6UE5 - chains A and B of the 4 polymer chains in the assembly; structure by X-ray diffraction, 2.61 A resolution.

# Chain A
Name: DDB1- and CUL4-associated factor 15
Organism: Homo sapiens
Reference sequence: Q66K64 (DCA15_HUMAN); numbering as in UniProt (aligned over 2-600)
Sequence (601 residues; numbered 0 to 600; the number before each row is that of its first residue; numbering starts at 0):
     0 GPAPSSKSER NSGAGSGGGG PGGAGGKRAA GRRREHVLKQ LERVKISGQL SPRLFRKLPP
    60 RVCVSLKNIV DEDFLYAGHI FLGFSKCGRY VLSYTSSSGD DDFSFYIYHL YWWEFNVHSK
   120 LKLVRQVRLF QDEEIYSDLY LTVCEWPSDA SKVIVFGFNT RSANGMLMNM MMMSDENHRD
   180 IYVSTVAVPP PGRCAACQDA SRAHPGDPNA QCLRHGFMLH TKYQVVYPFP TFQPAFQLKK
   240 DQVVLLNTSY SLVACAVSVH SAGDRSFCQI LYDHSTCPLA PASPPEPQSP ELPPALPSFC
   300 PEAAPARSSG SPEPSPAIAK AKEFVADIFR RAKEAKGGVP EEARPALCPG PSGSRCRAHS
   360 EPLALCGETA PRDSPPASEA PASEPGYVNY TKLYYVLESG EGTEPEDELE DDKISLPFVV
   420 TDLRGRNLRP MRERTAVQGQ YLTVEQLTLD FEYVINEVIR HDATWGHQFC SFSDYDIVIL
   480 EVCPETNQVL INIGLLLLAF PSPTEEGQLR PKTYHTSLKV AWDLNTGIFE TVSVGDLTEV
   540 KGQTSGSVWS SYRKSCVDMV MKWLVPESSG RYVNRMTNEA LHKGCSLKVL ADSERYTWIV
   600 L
Unresolved in the structure: 0-31, 101, 200-209, 272-385, 398-416, 584
Construct notes: expression tag (0-1)
Swiss-Prot annotation at these positions:
  - binding site (Zn(2+)): Cys193, Cys196, Cys211, His214
  - binding site (E7820): Phe231, Ala234, Phe235
  - modified residue (Phosphoserine): Ser50, Ser310, Ser314
  - mutagenesis: Val90 (V90D: Abolished interaction with DDB1, DDA1 and RBM39 in presence of indisulam), Leu91 (L91P: Abolished interaction with DDB1, DDA1 and RBM39 in presence of indisulam), Trp112 (W112R: Abolished interaction with DDB1, DDA1 and RBM39 in presence of indisulam), Phe129 (F129S/V: Abolished interaction with DDB1, DDA1 and RBM39 in presence of indisulam), Val182 (V182D: Decreased interaction with DDB1, DDA1 and RBM39 in presence of indisulam), Cys196 (C196Y: Decreased interaction with DDB1, DDA1 and RBM39 in presence of indisulam), Gln232 (Q232R: Decreased interaction with RBM39 in presence of indisulam, without affecting interaction with DDA1 and DDB1), Leu244 (L244P: Decreased interaction with DDB1, DDA1 and RBM39 in presence of indisulam), Leu392 (L392P: Decreased interaction with DDA1 and RBM39 in presence of indisulam), Thr420 (T420P: Decreased interaction with DDA1 and RBM39 in presence of indisulam), Glu444 (E444K: Decreased interaction with DDA1 and RBM39 in presence of indisulam), Val453 (V453D: Decreased interaction with DDA1 and RBM39 in presence of indisulam), 1 further mutagenesis entry in UniProt
Residues lining bound ligands: Q5J (4-(aminomethyl)-N-(3-cyano-4-methyl-1H-indol-7-yl)benzene-1-sulfonamide): Thr230, Phe231, Gln232, Pro233, Ala234, Phe235, Val477, Ile478, Arg552, Cys555, Val556, Val559, Leu563

# Chain B
Name: DNA damage-binding protein 1
Organism: Homo sapiens
Reference sequence: Q16531 (DDB1_HUMAN); residue numbers follow UniProt; this construct covers 1-395, 706-1140
Sequence (836 residues; each row starts with the number of its first residue; note: 304 numbers in that range are skipped by the numbering (no residue carries them; nothing is unmodelled there)):
     1 MSYNYVVTAQ KPTAVNGCVT GHFTSAEDLN LLIAKNTRLE IYVVTAEGLR PVKEVGMYGK
    61 IAVMELFRPK GESKDLLFIL TAKYNACILE YKQSGESIDI ITRAHGNVQD RIGRPSETGI
   121 IGIIDPECRM IGLRLYDGLF KVIPLDRDNK ELKAFNIRLE ELHVIDVKFL YGCQAPTICF
   181 VYQDPQGRHV KTYEVSLREK EFNKGPWKQE NVEAEASMVI AVPEPFGGAI IIGQESITYH
   241 NGDKYLAIAP PIIKQSTIVC HNRVDPNGSR YLLGDMEGRL FMLLLEKEEQ MDGTVTLKDL
   301 RVELLGETSI AECLTYLDNG VVFVGSRLGD SQLVKLNVDS NEQGSYVVAM ETFTNLGPIV
   361 DMCVVDLERQ GQGQLVTCSG AFKEGSLRII RNGIG
   700 GNGNSGEIQK LHIRTVPLYE SPRKICYQEV SQCFGVLSSR IEVQDTSGGT TALRPSASTQ
   760 ALSSSVSSSK LFSSSTAPHE TSFGEEVEVH NLLIIDQHTF EVLHAHQFLQ NEYALSLVSC
   820 KLGKDPNTYF IVGTAMVYPE EAEPKQGRIV VFQYSDGKLQ TVAEKEVKGA VYSMVEFNGK
   880 LLASINSTVR LYEWTTEKEL RTECNHYNNI MALYLKTKGD FILVGDLMRS VLLLAYKPME
   940 GNFEEIARDF NPNWMSAVEI LDDDNFLGAE NAFNLFVCQK DSAATTDEER QHLQEVGLFH
  1000 LGEFVNVFCH GSLVMQNLGE TSTPTQGSVL FGTVNGMIGL VTSLSESWYN LLLDMQNRLN
  1060 KVIKSVGKIE HSFWRSFHTE RKTEPATGFI DGDLIESFLD ISRPKMQEVV ANLQYDDGSG
  1120 MKREATADDL IKVVEELTRI H
Unresolved in the structure: 1, 700-708, 774-779, 1016-1022, 1111-1124
Construct notes: linker (700-705)
Swiss-Prot annotation at these positions:
  - modified residue: Ser2 (N-acetylserine), Lys1067 (N6-acetyllysine), Thr1125 (Phosphothreonine)
  - natural variant: Asp184 to Gln186 (deletion: In WHIKERS), Arg188 (R188Q: In WHIKERS; R188W: In WHIKERS), Glu213 (E213K: In WHIKERS)
  - mutagenesis: Tyr316 to Asn319 (Impairs interaction with DDA1), Glu840 to Glu842 (Impairs interaction with AMBRA1, DTL, DET1, DCAF1, DCAF5, DCAF11 and DCAF8), Met910 to Tyr913 (Impairs interaction with AMBRA1, DTL and DCAF5), Trp953 (W953A: Impairs interaction with AMBRA1, ERCC8, DCAF5 and DCAF11)
  - cross-link: Lys1121 (Glycyl lysine isopeptide (Lys-Gly) (interchain with G-Cter in SUMO2))
Disulfides: Cys18-Cys313

# How chain A and chain B interact
Pairs across the interface (82):
  Arg33(A) with Ala841(B)
  His35(A) with Val836(B); Tyr837(B); Pro838(B); Glu840(B), hydrogen bond (side chain-backbone); Ala841(B)
  Val36(A) with Ala841(B), hydrogen bond (backbone-backbone); Glu842(B)
  Leu37(A) with Ala834(B), hydrophobic; Val836(B), hydrophobic; Tyr871(B), hydrophobic
  Lys38(A) with Glu787(B); Tyr812(B)
  Leu40(A) with Tyr871(B), hydrophobic; Met910(B), hydrophobic; Leu926(B), hydrophobic
  Glu41(A) with Arg722(B), salt bridge; Glu787(B); Tyr812(B)
  Val43(A) with Phe1003(B), hydrophobic
  Lys44(A) with Val360(B), hydrogen bond (side chain-backbone); Lys723(B); Asn1005(B), hydrogen bond (backbone-side chain); Val1033(B)
  Ile45(A) with Arg327(B), hydrogen bond (backbone-side chain); Leu328(B); Pro358(B), hydrophobic; Val1033(B)
  Ser46(A) with Arg327(B); Val1033(B)
  Gly47(A) with Phe972(B); Phe1003(B); Val1033(B)
  Leu49(A) with Leu926(B), hydrophobic; Trp953(B), hydrophobic; Met954(B); Asn970(B), hydrogen bond (backbone-side chain)
  Pro51(A) with Trp953(B), hydrophobic
  Arg52(A) with Arg114(B); Asp137(B), salt bridge
  Arg55(A) with Glu117(B), salt bridge
  Arg60(A) with Glu842(B), salt bridge; Ile909(B); Met910(B); Met927(B)
  Val61(A) with Ile909(B), hydrophobic
  Arg88(A) with Phe949(B); His991(B), hydrogen bond
  Glu113(A) with Phe949(B)
  Phe114(A) with Arg928(B); Arg947(B)
  Asn115(A) with Asn907(B), hydrogen bond (backbone-side chain); Glu944(B)
  Val116(A) with Asn907(B); Arg928(B)
  His117(A) with Tyr906(B), hydrogen bond (side chain-backbone); Asn907(B), hydrogen bond (backbone-side chain)
  Ser118(A) with Asn907(B), hydrogen bond
  Pro190(A) with His991(B), hydrogen bond (backbone-side chain)
  Arg192(A) with Asp980(B), salt bridge; Ala982(B); Glu988(B)
  Glu484(A) with Arg111(B)
  Lys561(A) with Arg158(B), hydrogen bond (backbone-side chain)
  Trp562(A) with Arg158(B)
  Leu563(A) with Arg158(B), hydrogen bond (backbone-side chain)
  Val564(A) with Asp137(B); Leu139(B), hydrophobic
  Pro565(A) with Gly113(B); Arg114(B), hydrogen bond (backbone-backbone); Asp137(B)
  Glu566(A) with Arg114(B)
  Ser567(A) with Arg114(B); Glu1079(B), hydrogen bond
  Ser568(A) with Glu1079(B)
  Glu593(A) with Trp953(B), hydrogen bond (backbone-side chain)
  Arg594(A) with Ile909(B); Met927(B); Pro951(B)
  Tyr595(A) with Met927(B), hydrophobic; Trp953(B), hydrophobic
  Thr596(A) with Ile909(B)
Also at the interface, not in a pair above, chain A (45 interface residues in all): Glu34, Ser50, Phe54, Pro58, Met560
Also at the interface, not in a pair above, chain B (57 interface residues in all): Gly138, Leu162, Ala381, Phe382, His789, Leu814, Pro843, Ala869, Asn908, Leu912, Ala983

# Summary
The interface between chain A and chain B involves 45 residues on one side and 57 on the other; the contacts
include 17 hydrogen bonds and 5 salt bridges. Polar contacts include Glu41(A)-Arg722(B), Arg52(A)-Asp137(B)
and Arg55(A)-Glu117(B). Bound to chain A: compound Q5J.
Here chain A is DDB1- and CUL4-associated factor 15 and chain B is DNA damage-binding protein 1, both from
Homo sapiens. Entry 6UE5 (Crystal structure of full-length human DCAF15-DDB1-deltaPBP-DDA1-RBM39 in complex
with 4-(aminomethyl)-N-(3-cyano-4-methyl-1H-indol-7-yl)benzenesulfonamide) was determined by X-ray
diffraction, deposited together with 6SJ7 and 6UD7.
